Entry 6UBH (X-ray diffraction, 1.80 A resolution); this record covers chains A and E.

== Chain A ==
Name: Erbin
Organism: Homo sapiens
Reference sequence: Q96RT1 (ERBIN_HUMAN), isoform Q96RT1-8; residues 22-113 here correspond to UniProt positions 1328-1419 (UniProt number = residue number + 1306)
Amino-acid sequence (95 residues; each row starts with the number of its first residue):
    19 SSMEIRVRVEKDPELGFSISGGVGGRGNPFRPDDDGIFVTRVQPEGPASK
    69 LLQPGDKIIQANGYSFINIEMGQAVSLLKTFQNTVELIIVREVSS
Unresolved in the structure: 19, 111-113
Construct notes: expression tag (19-21); engineered mutation Met89 (His1395 in Q96RT1)
Metal / ion sites: Na+ site 1: Asp30 (shared with 1 residue of chain C); Na+ site 2: Asp51 (shared with 1 residue of chain C)

== Chain E ==
Name: peptide
Amino-acid sequence (7 residues; numbered -4 to 2; the number before each row is that of its first residue; numbers below 1 keep their minus sign (Lys-4 is residue -4)):
    -4 KNFDFWV
Unresolved in the structure: -4 to -3

== Interface between chain A and chain E ==
Contacting residue pairs - 17 pairs, chain A then chain E:
  Glu32(A) - Val2(E)
  Leu33(A) - Val2(E)  hydrogen bond (backbone-backbone)
  Gly34(A) - Val2(E)  hydrogen bond (backbone-backbone)
  Phe35(A) - Trp1(E)
  Phe35(A) - Val2(E)  hydrogen bond (backbone-backbone)
  Ser36(A) - Asp-1(E)  hydrogen bond
  Ser36(A) - Phe0(E)
  Ser36(A) - Trp1(E)
  Ile37(A) - Asp-1(E)
  Ile37(A) - Phe0(E)  hydrogen bond (backbone-backbone)
  Arg44(A) - Phe-2(E)
  Thr58(A) - Asp-1(E)
  Arg59(A) - Asp-1(E)  salt bridge
  Arg59(A) - Trp1(E)
  Met89(A) - Phe0(E)  hydrophobic
  Val93(A) - Phe0(E)  hydrophobic
  Leu96(A) - Val2(E)  hydrophobic
Also at the interface, not in a pair above, chain A (15 interface residues in all): Ser38, Val60, Gln61

== In short ==
The interface between chain A and chain E involves 15 residues on one side and 5 on the other; the contacts
include 5 hydrogen bonds and 1 salt bridge. Polar contacts include Arg59(A)-Asp-1(E), Leu33(A)-Val2(E) and
Gly34(A)-Val2(E).
Here chain A is Erbin (Homo sapiens) and chain E is peptide. Entry 6UBH (Structure of the MM7 Erbin PDZ
variant in complex with a high-affinity peptide) was determined by X-ray diffraction, deposited together with
7LUL.
